Entry 3VGB (X-ray diffraction, 2.65 A resolution); this record covers chain A.

# Chain A
Name: Malto-oligosyltrehalose trehalohydrolase
Organism: Sulfolobus solfataricus
Notes: EC 3.2.1.141
UniProt: Q55088 (TREZ_SULSF); residues 1-558 here correspond to UniProt positions 2-559 (UniProt number = residue number + 1)
Chain sequence (558 residues; row label = number of the first residue in the row):
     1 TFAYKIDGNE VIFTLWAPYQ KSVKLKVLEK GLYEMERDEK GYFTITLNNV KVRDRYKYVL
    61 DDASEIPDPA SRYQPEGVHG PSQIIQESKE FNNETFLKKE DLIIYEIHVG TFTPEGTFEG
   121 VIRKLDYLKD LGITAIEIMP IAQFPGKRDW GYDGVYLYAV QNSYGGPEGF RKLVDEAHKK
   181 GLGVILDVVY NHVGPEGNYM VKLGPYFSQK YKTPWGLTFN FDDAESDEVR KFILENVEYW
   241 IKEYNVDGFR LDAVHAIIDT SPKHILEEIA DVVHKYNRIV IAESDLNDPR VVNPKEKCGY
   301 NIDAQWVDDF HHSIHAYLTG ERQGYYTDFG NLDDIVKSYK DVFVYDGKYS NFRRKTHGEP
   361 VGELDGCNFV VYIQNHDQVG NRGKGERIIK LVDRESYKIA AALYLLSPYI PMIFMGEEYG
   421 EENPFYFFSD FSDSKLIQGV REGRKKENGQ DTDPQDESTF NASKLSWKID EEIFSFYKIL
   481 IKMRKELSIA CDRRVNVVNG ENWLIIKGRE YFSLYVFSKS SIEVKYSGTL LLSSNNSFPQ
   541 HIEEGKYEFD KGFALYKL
Unresolved in the structure: 1-7, 558
Disulfides: Cys-298 forms a disulfide with the same residue of a neighbouring copy of this chain
Disulfides: Cys-367/Cys-491
Ligand contacts: citrate anion (FLC): Gln-323, Asn-381, Arg-382, Gly-383, Lys-384, Gly-385, Glu-386, Asn-448, Gly-449

# Summary
Bound to chain A: citrate anion.
Chain A is Malto-oligosyltrehalose trehalohydrolase (Sulfolobus solfataricus); the structure, Crystal
structure of glycosyltrehalose trehalohydrolase (GTHase) from Sulfolobus solfataricus KM1, was determined by
X-ray diffraction (same publication as 3VGD, 3VGE, 3VGF, 3VGG and 3VGH).
